Entry 9GC3 (electron microscopy, 2.46 A resolution); this record covers chains B and C of the 5 polymer chains in the assembly.

== Chain B ==
Name: Transcription factor tau 91 kDa subunit
Organism: Saccharomyces cerevisiae
UniProt: Q06339 (TFC6_YEAST); residue numbers follow UniProt; this construct covers 1-672
Sequence (685 residues; row label = number of the first residue in the row; numbers below 1 keep their minus sign (His-12 is residue -12)):
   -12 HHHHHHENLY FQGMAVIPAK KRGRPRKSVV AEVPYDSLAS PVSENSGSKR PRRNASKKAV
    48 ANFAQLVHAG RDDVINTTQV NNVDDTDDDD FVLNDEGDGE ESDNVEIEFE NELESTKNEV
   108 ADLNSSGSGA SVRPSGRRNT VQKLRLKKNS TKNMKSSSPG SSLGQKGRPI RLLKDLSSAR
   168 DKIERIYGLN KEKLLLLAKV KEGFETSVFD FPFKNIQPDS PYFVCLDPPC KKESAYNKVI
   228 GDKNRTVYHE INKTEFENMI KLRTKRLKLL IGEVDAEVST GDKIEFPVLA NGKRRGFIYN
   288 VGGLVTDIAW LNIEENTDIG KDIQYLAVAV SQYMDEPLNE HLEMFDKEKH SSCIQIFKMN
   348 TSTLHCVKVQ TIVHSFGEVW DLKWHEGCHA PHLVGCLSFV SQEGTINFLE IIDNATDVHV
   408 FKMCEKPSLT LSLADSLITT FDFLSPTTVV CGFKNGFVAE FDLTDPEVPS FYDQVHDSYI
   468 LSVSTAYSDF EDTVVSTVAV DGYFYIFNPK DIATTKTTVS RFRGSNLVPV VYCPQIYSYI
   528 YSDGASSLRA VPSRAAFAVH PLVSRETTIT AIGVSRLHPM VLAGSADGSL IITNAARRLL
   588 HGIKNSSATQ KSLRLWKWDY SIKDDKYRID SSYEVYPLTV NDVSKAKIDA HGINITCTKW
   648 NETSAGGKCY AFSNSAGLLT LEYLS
Not modelled in the structure: -12 to 136
Differences from the reference sequence: expression tag (-12 to 0)
Swiss-Prot annotation at these positions:
  - DNA-binding region: Ala6 to Ala18 (A.T hook)
What the authors report for this chain:
  - binding site for the 40-nt DNA strand: Lys591, Asn628

== Chain C ==
Name: Transcription factor tau 60 kDa subunit
Organism: Saccharomyces cerevisiae
UniProt: Q12308 (TFC8_YEAST); residues 1-588 here = UniProt positions 1-588
Sequence (588 residues; numbered 1 to 588; the number before each row is that of its first residue):
     1 MKLLKDLLVD RKEFEDWKNN LTWARDGTLY LTTFPDISIG QPKYAKDINC NSKNLFHVKE
    61 FPLEFENKLD FELAQQNGLL NSQPVCYPRV CKPSPIDDWM AVLSNNGNVS VFKDNKMLTN
   121 LDSKGNLSSR TYHCFEWNPI ESSIVVGNED GELQFFSIRK NSENTPEFYF ESSIRLSDAG
   181 SKDWVTHIVW YEDVLVAALS NNSVFSMTVS ASSHQPVSRM IQNASRRKIT DLKIVDYKVV
   241 LTCPGYVHKI DLKNYSISSL KTGSLENFHI IPLNHEKEST ILLMSNKTSY KVLLEDELHV
   301 TADNIIAPYL EKKFKKWSTI WNEFNNYETT LVIHGISLSP DGYSIAIVYD MERVAFKYKI
   361 ASEQSFNIMF APLYHTWTIS ERAVGLAWYQ TYQIYNQSLP KLPENFSMNK KLLNGNYPIS
   421 LDFQSYLNAL MKSEEMRIIM FLNMTIDKPS ILSFLEALYE YAINKKSELT NSFDLACVLS
   481 IAAILKREAP IYNGTLLMKN SFLEETFNLE SFTADPETVT STTNNTWKRC GVTLLPILTT
   541 HVKICPVSKQ RVIDIKRDDL NDYGWFTRGL LERFNEISVY CGTTLEVM
Swiss-Prot annotation at these positions:
  - site: Tyr358 (Involved in the interaction with TFC6)

== Interface between chain B and chain C ==
Pairs across the interface (109; chain B residue first):
  Ser137(B) - Glu64(C)  hydrogen bond (backbone-side chain)
  Ser137(B) - Phe65(C)  hydrogen bond (backbone-backbone)
  Thr138(B) - Glu64(C)
  Thr138(B) - Phe65(C)
  Thr138(B) - Cys86(C)
  Lys139(B) - Phe65(C)  hydrogen bond (backbone-backbone)
  Lys139(B) - Glu66(C)  salt bridge
  Lys139(B) - Asn67(C)  hydrogen bond (backbone-backbone)
  Asn140(B) - Asp70(C)
  Asn140(B) - Phe71(C)
  Met141(B) - Glu66(C)
  Met141(B) - Lys68(C)
  Met141(B) - Asp70(C)
  Met141(B) - Phe71(C)
  Ser143(B) - Phe71(C)
  Ser143(B) - Arg130(C)
  Ser144(B) - Phe71(C)
  Ser144(B) - Glu72(C)
  Ser145(B) - Phe71(C)  hydrogen bond (backbone-backbone)
  Ser145(B) - Glu72(C)  hydrogen bond
  Ser145(B) - Leu73(C)  hydrogen bond (side chain-backbone)
  Leu150(B) - Leu73(C)  hydrophobic
  Gly154(B) - Phe71(C)
  Arg155(B) - Phe71(C)
  Pro156(B) - Phe71(C)  hydrophobic
  Ile157(B) - Pro84(C)
  Arg158(B) - Asp70(C)  salt bridge
  Arg158(B) - Pro84(C)  hydrogen bond (side chain-backbone)
  Arg158(B) - Val85(C)
  Glu171(B) - Leu73(C)
  Arg172(B) - Asn81(C)  hydrogen bond (side chain-backbone)
  Arg172(B) - Pro84(C)
  Leu176(B) - Leu73(C)  hydrophobic
  Phe332(B) - Val354(C)
  Phe332(B) - Ala355(C)  hydrophobic
  Phe332(B) - Phe356(C)  hydrophobic
  Leu420(B) - Leu265(C)  hydrophobic
  Phe444(B) - Glu266(C)
  Asp449(B) - Arg226(C)
  Asp452(B) - Arg226(C)  salt bridge
  Val455(B) - Arg226(C)  hydrogen bond (backbone-side chain)
  Val455(B) - Arg227(C)
  Val455(B) - Leu265(C)  hydrophobic
  Pro456(B) - Pro244(C)
  Pro456(B) - Leu265(C)
  Ser457(B) - Arg226(C)  hydrogen bond
  Ser457(B) - Arg227(C)
  Ser457(B) - Lys228(C)  hydrogen bond (backbone-backbone)
  Ser457(B) - Pro244(C)
  Phe458(B) - Lys228(C)
  Phe458(B) - Pro244(C)  hydrophobic
  Tyr459(B) - Leu265(C)
  Tyr459(B) - Glu266(C)
  Asp460(B) - Asn267(C)  hydrogen bond
  Gln461(B) - Trp17(C)
  Val462(B) - Trp17(C)
  His463(B) - Trp17(C)
  Asp464(B) - Trp17(C)
  Asp464(B) - Lys357(C)
  Asp464(B) - Lys359(C)
  Ser465(B) - Ala355(C)  hydrogen bond (side chain-backbone)
  Ser465(B) - Phe356(C)
  Ser465(B) - Lys357(C)  hydrogen bond (side chain-backbone)
  Tyr466(B) - Phe356(C)  hydrophobic
  Phe477(B) - Gln76(C)
  Glu478(B) - Gln75(C)
  Glu478(B) - Gln76(C)
  Asp479(B) - Gln76(C)  hydrogen bond (backbone-backbone)
  Asp479(B) - Trp184(C)
  Val481(B) - Leu79(C)  hydrophobic
  Asp488(B) - Lys357(C)
  Asp488(B) - Tyr358(C)
  Ile493(B) - Leu79(C)  hydrophobic
  Phe494(B) - Leu79(C)
  Asn495(B) - Leu79(C)
  Asn495(B) - Trp184(C)
  Lys497(B) - Lys182(C)  hydrogen bond (side chain-backbone)
  Lys497(B) - Trp184(C)
  Lys497(B) - Lys228(C)  hydrogen bond (backbone-side chain)
  Asp498(B) - Thr186(C)
  Ala500(B) - Lys18(C)
  Ala500(B) - Arg89(C)
  Thr501(B) - Arg89(C)  hydrogen bond (backbone-side chain)
  Thr501(B) - His133(C)  hydrogen bond
  Thr502(B) - Leu79(C)
  Thr502(B) - Arg89(C)
  Thr502(B) - Trp184(C)
  Lys503(B) - Glu15(C)  hydrogen bond (side chain-backbone)
  Lys503(B) - Asp16(C)
  Lys503(B) - Tyr87(C)
  Lys503(B) - Arg89(C)  hydrogen bond (backbone-side chain)
  Thr504(B) - Gln83(C)
  Thr505(B) - Glu15(C)  hydrogen bond
  Thr505(B) - Gln83(C)  hydrogen bond (backbone-side chain)
  Arg508(B) - Tyr358(C)
  Arg508(B) - Lys359(C)  hydrogen bond (side chain-backbone)
  Phe509(B) - Tyr358(C)  hydrogen bond (backbone-side chain)
  Arg510(B) - Tyr358(C)
  Gly511(B) - Tyr358(C)
  Ser540(B) - Leu79(C)
  Arg541(B) - Ala74(C)
  Arg541(B) - Gln75(C)
  Arg541(B) - Gly78(C)
  Ala542(B) - Ser82(C)  hydrogen bond (backbone-side chain)
  Ala543(B) - Ser82(C)  hydrogen bond (backbone-side chain)
  Ala543(B) - Gln83(C)
  Phe544(B) - Ser82(C)  hydrogen bond (backbone-backbone)
  Phe544(B) - Gln83(C)
  Phe544(B) - Pro84(C)
Also at the interface, not in a pair above, chain B (71 interface residues in all): Lys142, Ser148, Gly175, Met331, Asp422, Lys441, Val487, Gly489, Tyr490, Tyr492, Pro496, Val506
Also at the interface, not in a pair above, chain C (51 interface residues in all): Glu13, Leu63, Leu103, Asn105, Ser200, Glu328, Ile360

== Overview ==
The interface between chain B and chain C involves 71 residues on one side and 51 on the other; the contacts
include 29 hydrogen bonds and 3 salt bridges. Among the polar pairs are Lys139(B)-Glu66(C), Arg158(B)-Asp70(C)
and Asp452(B)-Arg226(C). From the paper: a binding site for the 40-nt DNA strand at Lys591(B) and Asn628(B).
Here chain B is Transcription factor tau 91 kDa subunit and chain C is Transcription factor tau 60 kDa
subunit, both from Saccharomyces cerevisiae. Entry 9GC3 (yeast TFIIIC TauB subcomplex bound to a tRNA gene)
was determined by electron microscopy, deposited together with 9GCK.
